PDB entry 3OQZ | X-ray diffraction, 2.50 A resolution | chains a and A

[Chain a]
Molecule: Ribonuclease pancreatic
Notes: EC 3.1.27.5
UniProt: P61823 (RNAS1_BOVIN); residues 1-15 here correspond to UniProt positions 27-41 (UniProt number = residue number + 26)
Sequence (15 residues; numbered 1 to 15; the number before each row is that of its first residue):
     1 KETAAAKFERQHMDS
Modified positions: Phe-8 (3-cyano-l-phenylalanine; 3CF)
Curated features (UniProtKB/Swiss-Prot):
  - active site: His-12 (Proton acceptor)
  - binding site (substrate): Lys-7, Arg-10
  - glycosylation (N-linked (Glc) (glycation) lysine): Lys-1, Lys-7
Reported in the primary citation:
  - catalytic residues: His-12 (citing earlier work)

[Chain A]
Molecule: Ribonuclease pancreatic
Organism: Bos taurus
Notes: EC 3.1.27.5
UniProt: P61823 (RNAS1_BOVIN); residues 21-124 here correspond to UniProt positions 47-150 (UniProt number = residue number + 26)
Sequence (104 residues; numbered 21 to 124; the number before each row is that of its first residue):
    21 SSSNYCNQMMKSRNLTKDRCKPVNTFVHESLADVQAVCSQKNVACKNGQT
    71 NCYQSYSTMSITDCRETGSSKYPNCAYKTTQANKHIIVACEGNPYVPVHF
   121 DASV
Not modelled in the structure: 21-22
Cystine bridges: Cys-26/Cys-84, Cys-40/Cys-95, Cys-58/Cys-110, Cys-65/Cys-72
Curated features (UniProtKB/Swiss-Prot):
  - active site: His-119 (Proton donor)
  - binding site (substrate): Lys-41 to Thr-45, Lys-66, Arg-85
  - glycosylation: Asn-34 (N-linked (GlcNAc...) asparagine), Lys-37 (N-linked (Glc) (glycation) lysine), Lys-41 (N-linked (Glc) (glycation) lysine)
Reported in the primary citation:
  - catalytic residues: His-119 (citing earlier work)

[Chain a / chain A interface]
Contacting residue pairs (32; chain a residue first):
  Ala-4(a) with Val-118(A)
  Phe-8(a) with Leu-51(A); Val-54(A); Pro-117(A); Val-118(A); His-119(A); Phe-120(A)
  Glu-9(a) with Arg-33(A), hydrogen bond (backbone-side chain); Leu-51(A)
  Arg-10(a) with Arg-33(A), hydrogen bond (side chain-backbone); Leu-35(A)
  Gln-11(a) with Leu-35(A); Asn-44(A), hydrogen bond (backbone-side chain); Thr-45(A); Phe-46(A)
  His-12(a) with Asn-44(A); Thr-45(A), hydrogen bond (side chain-backbone); Phe-46(A); Val-47(A), hydrogen bond (backbone-backbone); Phe-120(A)
  Met-13(a) with Arg-33(A), hydrogen bond (backbone-side chain); Val-47(A); Glu-49(A); Val-54(A), hydrophobic
  Asp-14(a) with Tyr-25(A), hydrogen bond; Met-29(A); Arg-33(A), salt bridge; Val-47(A), hydrogen bond (backbone-backbone); His-48(A), salt bridge
  Ser-15(a) with Glu-49(A), hydrogen bond (side chain-backbone); Ser-50(A); Leu-51(A), hydrogen bond (side chain-backbone)
Other interface residues (no listed pair), chain a (10 interface residues in all): Ala-5
Other interface residues (no listed pair), chain A (21 interface residues in all): Asn-34, Gln-55, Val-108, Val-116

[Summary]
The interface between chain a and chain A involves 10 residues on one side and 21 on the other, with 10
hydrogen bonds and 2 salt bridges. Polar contacts include Asp-14(a)/Arg-33(A), Asp-14(a)/His-48(A) and
Glu-9(a)/Arg-33(A). The paper reports catalytic residues His-12(a) and His-119(A).
Here chain a is Ribonuclease pancreatic and chain A is Ribonuclease pancreatic (Bos taurus). Entry 3OQZ
(Semi-synthetic ribonuclease S: meta-cyano-phenylalanine at position 8) was determined by X-ray diffraction
together with 3OQY and 3OR0 from the same study.
